5ZSN - chains B and E of the 4 polymer chains in the assembly; structure by X-ray diffraction, 2.40 A resolution.

# Chain B
Molecule: Toll-like receptor 7
Source organism: Macaca mulatta
UniProtKB: B3Y653 (B3Y653_MACMU); numbering as in UniProt (aligned over 27-839)
Amino-acid sequence (823 residues; row label = number of the first residue in the row):
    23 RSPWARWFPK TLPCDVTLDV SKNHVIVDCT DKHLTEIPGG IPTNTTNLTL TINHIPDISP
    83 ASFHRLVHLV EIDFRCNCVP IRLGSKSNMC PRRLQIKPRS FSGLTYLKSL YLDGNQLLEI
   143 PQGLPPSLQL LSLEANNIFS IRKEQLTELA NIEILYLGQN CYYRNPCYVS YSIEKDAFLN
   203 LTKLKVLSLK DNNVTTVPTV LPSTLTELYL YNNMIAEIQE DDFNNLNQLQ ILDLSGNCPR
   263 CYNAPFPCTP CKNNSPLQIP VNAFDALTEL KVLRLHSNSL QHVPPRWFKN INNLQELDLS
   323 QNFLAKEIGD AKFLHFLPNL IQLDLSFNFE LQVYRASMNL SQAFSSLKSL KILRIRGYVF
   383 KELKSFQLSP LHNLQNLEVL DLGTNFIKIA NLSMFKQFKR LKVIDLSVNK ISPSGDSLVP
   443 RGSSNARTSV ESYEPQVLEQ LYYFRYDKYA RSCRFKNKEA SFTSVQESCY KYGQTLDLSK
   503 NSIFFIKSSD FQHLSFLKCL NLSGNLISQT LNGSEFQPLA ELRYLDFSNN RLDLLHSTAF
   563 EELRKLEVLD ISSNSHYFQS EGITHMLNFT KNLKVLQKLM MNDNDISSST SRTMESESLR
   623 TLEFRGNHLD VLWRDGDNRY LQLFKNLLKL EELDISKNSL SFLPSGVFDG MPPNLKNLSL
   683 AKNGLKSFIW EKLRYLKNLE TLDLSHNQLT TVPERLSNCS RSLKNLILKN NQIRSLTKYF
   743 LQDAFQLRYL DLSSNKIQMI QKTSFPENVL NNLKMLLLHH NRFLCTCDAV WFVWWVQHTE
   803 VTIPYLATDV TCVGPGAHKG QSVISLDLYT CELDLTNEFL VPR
Disordered / not traced: 23-26, 436-458, 476-489, 836-845
Construct notes: expression tag (23-26, 840-845); engineered mutation Gln167 (Asn in B3Y653), Gln389 (Asn in B3Y653), Gln488 (Asn in B3Y653), Gln799 (Asn in B3Y653)
Disulfide bonds: Cys36-Cys51, Cys98-Cys475, Cys100-Cys112, Cys183-Cys189, Cys260-Cys273, Cys263-Cys270, Cys491-Cys521, Cys787-Cys814, Cys789-Cys833
Covalent attachments: N-acetylglucosamine (NAG) linked to Asn69, Asn215, Asn361, Asn413, Asn523, Asn590, Asn679, Asn720
Residues lining bound ligands:
  - 2',3'- cyclic AMP (ACK), molecule 1: Tyr264, Asn265, Phe351, Glu352, Leu353, Gln354, Val355, Tyr356, Val381, Phe408, Lys432
  - 2',3'- cyclic AMP (ACK), molecule 2: Thr532, Asp555, Leu557, Gly584, Ile585, Thr586

# Chain E
Molecule: 6-nt RNA strand
Sequence (6 nucleotides; row label = number of the first residue in the row; numbers below 1 keep their minus sign (A-1 is residue -1)):
    -1 AAUUAA
Disordered / not traced: -1 to 0

# Interface between chain B and chain E
Pairs across the interface (31; chain B residue first):
  Ile74(B) with U1(E), sugar contact
  His76(B) with U1(E), base contact
  Arg97(B) with U2(E), hydrogen bond to the base
  Cys98(B) with U1(E), base contact; U2(E), base contact
  Val101(B) with U1(E), base contact
  Leu105(B) with U1(E), sugar contact; U2(E), phosphate contact; A3(E), phosphate contact
  Gly106(B) with U1(E), sugar contact
  Ser107(B) with U1(E), sugar contact
  Asp135(B) with U2(E), base contact
  Glu156(B) with U2(E), hydrogen bond to the base
  Ala157(B) with U2(E), base contact
  Gln181(B) with U2(E), hydrogen bond to the sugar; A3(E), phosphate contact
  Tyr184(B) with U2(E), hydrogen bond to the phosphate; A3(E), hydrogen bond to the phosphate
  Tyr185(B) with A4(E), phosphate contact
  Arg186(B) with A3(E), salt bridge to the phosphate
  Arg467(B) with A3(E), hydrogen bond to the sugar; A4(E), phosphate contact
  Tyr468(B) with A4(E), hydrogen bond to the phosphate
  Asp469(B) with A4(E), hydrogen bond to the phosphate
  Ala472(B) with U2(E), sugar contact; A3(E), sugar contact
  Arg473(B) with U2(E), hydrogen bond to the sugar
  Ser474(B) with U2(E), phosphate contact; A3(E), base contact
  Cys475(B) with U1(E), hydrogen bond to the phosphate; U2(E), hydrogen bond to the phosphate
Also at the interface, not in a pair above, chain B (24 interface residues in all): Asn110, Lys470

# In short
24 residues of chain B and 4 residues of chain E are in contact; the contacts include 11 hydrogen bonds and 1
salt bridge. Polar contacts include Arg97(B)-U2(E), Glu156(B)-U2(E) and Gln181(B)-U2(E). Ligands of chain B:
2',3'- cyclic AMP.
Here chain B is Toll-like receptor 7 (Macaca mulatta) and chain E is a 6-nt RNA strand. Entry 5ZSN (Crystal
structure of monkey TLR7 in complex with AAUUAA) was determined by X-ray diffraction (same publication as
5ZSA, 5ZSB, 5ZSC, 5ZSD, 5ZSE, 5ZSL and 5ZSM).
